PDB entry 8FAE | electron microscopy, 3.80 A resolution | chains A and F of the 6 polymer chains in the assembly

Chain A:
Name: Envelope glycoprotein gp120
From: Human immunodeficiency virus 1
Reference sequence: O40222 (O40222_9HIV1); the construct lacks a stretch of the UniProt sequence and is renumbered around it, so the offset changes along the chain: 32-146 = UniProt 31-145; 150-309 = UniProt 146-305; 312-321 = UniProt 306-315; 322-395 = UniProt 317-390; 2 more segments
Chain sequence (472 residues; each row starts with the number of its first residue; note: 5 numbers in that range are skipped by the numbering (no residue carries them; nothing is unmodelled there)):
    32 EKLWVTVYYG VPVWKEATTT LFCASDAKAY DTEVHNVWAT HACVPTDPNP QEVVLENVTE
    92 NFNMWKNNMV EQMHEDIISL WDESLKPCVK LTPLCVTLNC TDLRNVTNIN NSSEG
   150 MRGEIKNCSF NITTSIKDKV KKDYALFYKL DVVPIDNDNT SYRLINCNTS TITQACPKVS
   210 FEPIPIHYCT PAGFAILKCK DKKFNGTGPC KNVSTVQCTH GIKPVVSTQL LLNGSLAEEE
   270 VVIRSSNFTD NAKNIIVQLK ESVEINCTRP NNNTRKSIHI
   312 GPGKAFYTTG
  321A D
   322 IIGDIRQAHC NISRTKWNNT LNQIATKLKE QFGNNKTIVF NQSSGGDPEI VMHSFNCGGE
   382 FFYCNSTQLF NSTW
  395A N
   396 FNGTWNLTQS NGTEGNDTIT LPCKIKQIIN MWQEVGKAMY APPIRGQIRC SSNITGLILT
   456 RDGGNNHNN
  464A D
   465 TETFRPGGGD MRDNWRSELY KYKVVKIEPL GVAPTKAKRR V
Disordered / not traced: 140-143
Cystine bridges: Cys-54/Cys-74, Cys-119/Cys-205, Cys-126/Cys-196, Cys-131/Cys-157, Cys-218/Cys-247, Cys-228/Cys-239, Cys-296/Cys-331, Cys-378/Cys-445, Cys-385/Cys-418
Covalent attachments: N-acetylglucosamine (NAG) linked to Asn-88, Asn-130, Asn-156, Asn-160, Asn-188, Asn-197, Asn-234, Asn-241, Asn-262, Asn-276, Asn-295, Asn-301, Asn-332, Asn-339, Asn-356, Asn-362, Asn-386, Asn-392, Asn-401, Asn-448
Sequence notes: conflict Lys-33 (Asn32 in O40222), Lys-166 (Arg162 in O40222), Lys-178 (Arg174 in O40222), Lys-252 (Arg248 in O40222), Lys-315 (Arg309 in O40222), Lys-419 (Arg415 in O40222); engineered mutation Glu-114 (Gln113 in O40222)
Residues lining bound ligands: 83G (1-[(2R)-4-(benzenecarbonyl)-2-methylpiperazin-1-yl]-2-(4-methoxy-1H-pyrrolo[2,3-b]pyridin-3-yl)ethane-1,2-dione): Ile-108, Ile-109, Trp-112, Asp-113, Leu-116, Val-255, Ser-256, Thr-257, Ser-375, Phe-376, Asn-377, Phe-382, Tyr-384, Ile-424, Asn-425, Met-426, Trp-427, Lys-432, Met-434, Met-475
From the paper describing this entry:
  - post-translational modification sites: Asn-156, Asn-301, Asn-339, Asn-362

Chain F:
Name: Envelope glycoprotein gp41
From: Human immunodeficiency virus 1
Reference sequence: O40222 (O40222_9HIV1); residues 519-664 here correspond to UniProt positions 517-662 (UniProt number = residue number - 2)
Chain sequence (146 residues; row label = number of the first residue in the row):
   519 FLGFLGAAGS TMGAASITLT VQARLLLSGI VQQQNNLLKA IEAQQHLLKL TVWGIKQLQA
   579 RVLTVERYLR DQQLLGIWGC SGKLICTTAV PWNASWSNKT LDMIWNNMTW MEWEKEIDNY
   639 TGLIYTLIEE SQNQQEKNEK ELLELD
Disordered / not traced: 662-664
Cystine bridges: Cys-598/Cys-604
Covalent attachments: glycan linked to Asn-611, Asn-616, Asn-637; N-acetylglucosamine (NAG) linked to Asn-625
Sequence notes: conflict Lys-557 (Arg555 in O40222), Lys-633 (Arg631 in O40222), Lys-658 (Gln656 in O40222); engineered mutation Lys-567 (Gln565 in O40222), Thr-582 (Ala580 in O40222)
From the paper describing this entry:
  - self-association interface (contacts with another copy of this molecule); pairs are residue here / residue on that copy: Thr-538/Gln-652 (hydrogen bond)

How chain A and chain F interact:
Contacting residue pairs - 10 pairs, chain A then chain F:
  Thr-49(A) with Leu-555(F); Glu-560(F)
  Thr-50(A) with Glu-560(F)
  Thr-51(A) with Glu-560(F), hydrogen bond; His-564(F)
  Asn-99(A) with Ala-558(F)
  Gln-103(A) with His-564(F)
  Glu-106(A) with Gln-563(F)
  Asp-107(A) with His-564(F), salt bridge
  Lys-490(A) with Gln-551(F)
Interface residues without a listed pair, chain A (9 interface residues in all): Ser-110
Interface residues without a listed pair, chain F (8 interface residues in all): Ile-559, Lys-567

Overview:
9 residues of chain A and 8 residues of chain F are in contact; the contacts include 1 hydrogen bond and 1
salt bridge. Polar contacts include Asp-107(A)/His-564(F) and Thr-51(A)/Glu-560(F). Bound to chain A: compound
83G. From the paper: modification sites Asn-156(A), Asn-301(A) and Asn-339(A) among others; a self-association
interface involving Thr-538(F).
Chain A is Envelope glycoprotein gp120 and chain F is Envelope glycoprotein gp41, both from Human
immunodeficiency virus 1; the structure, Asymmetric structure of cleaved HIV-1 AE2 envelope glycoprotein
trimer in styrene-maleic acid lipid nanoparticles (AE2.1), was determined by electron microscopy together with
8FAD from the same study.
